2XAF - chains A and B; structure by X-ray diffraction, 3.25 A resolution.

[Chain A]
Molecule: Lysine-specific histone demethylase 1
From: Homo sapiens
Notes: EC 1.-.-.-
UniProtKB: O60341 (KDM1A_HUMAN); numbering as in UniProt (aligned over 1-852)
Amino-acid sequence (852 residues; numbered 1 to 852; the number before each row is that of its first residue):
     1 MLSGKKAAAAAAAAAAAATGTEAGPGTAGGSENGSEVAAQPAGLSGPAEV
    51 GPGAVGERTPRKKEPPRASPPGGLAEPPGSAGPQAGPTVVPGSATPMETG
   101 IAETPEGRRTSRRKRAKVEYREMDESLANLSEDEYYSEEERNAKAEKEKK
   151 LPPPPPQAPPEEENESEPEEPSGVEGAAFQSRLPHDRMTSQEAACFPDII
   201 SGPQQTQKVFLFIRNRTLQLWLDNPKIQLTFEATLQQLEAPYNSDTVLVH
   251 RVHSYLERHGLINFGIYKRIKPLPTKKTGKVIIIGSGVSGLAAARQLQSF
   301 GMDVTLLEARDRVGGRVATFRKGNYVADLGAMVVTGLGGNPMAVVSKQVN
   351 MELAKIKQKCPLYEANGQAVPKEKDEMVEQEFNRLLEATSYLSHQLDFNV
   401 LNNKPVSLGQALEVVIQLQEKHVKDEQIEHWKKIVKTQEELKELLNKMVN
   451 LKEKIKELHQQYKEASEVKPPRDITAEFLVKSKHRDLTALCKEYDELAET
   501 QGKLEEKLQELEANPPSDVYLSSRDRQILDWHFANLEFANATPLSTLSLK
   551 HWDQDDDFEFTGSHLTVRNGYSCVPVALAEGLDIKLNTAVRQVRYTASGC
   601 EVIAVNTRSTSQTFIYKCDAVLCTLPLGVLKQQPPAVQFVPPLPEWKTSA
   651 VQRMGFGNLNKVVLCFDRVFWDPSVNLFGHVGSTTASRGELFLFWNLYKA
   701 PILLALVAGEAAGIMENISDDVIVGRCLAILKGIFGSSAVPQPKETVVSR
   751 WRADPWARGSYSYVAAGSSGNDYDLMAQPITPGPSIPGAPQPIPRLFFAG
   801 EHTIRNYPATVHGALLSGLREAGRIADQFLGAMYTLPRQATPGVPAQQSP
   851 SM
Disordered / not traced: 1-170, 837-852
Residues lining bound ligands: FAD / 3-(4-bromophenyl)propanamide: Ile-284, Gly-285, Ser-286, Gly-287, Val-288, Ser-289, Gly-290, Leu-307, Glu-308, Ala-309, Arg-310, Gly-314, Gly-315, Arg-316, Val-317, Leu-329, Gly-330, Ala-331, Met-332, Val-333, Thr-335, Phe-538, Ala-539, Thr-588, Ala-589, Val-590, Thr-624, Leu-625, Pro-626, Val-629, Val-637, Leu-659, Lys-661, Trp-751, Trp-756, Ser-760, Tyr-761, Gly-800, Glu-801, Ala-809, Thr-810, Val-811, His-812, Ala-814

[Chain B]
Molecule: Rest corepressor 1
From: Homo sapiens
UniProtKB: Q9UKL0 (RCOR1_HUMAN); residues 1-482 here = UniProt positions 1-482
Amino-acid sequence (482 residues; row label = number of the first residue in the row):
     1 MVEKGPEVSGKRRGRNNAAASASAAAASAAASAACASPAATAASGAAASS
    51 ASAAAASAAAAPNNGQNKSLAAAAPNGNSSSNSWEEGSSGSSSDEEHGGG
   101 GMRVGPQYQAVVPDFDPAKLARRSQERDNLGMLVWSPNQNLSEAKLDEYI
   151 AIAKEKHGYNMEQALGMLFWHKHNIEKSLADLPNFTPFPDEWTVEDKVLF
   201 EQAFSFHGKTFHRIQQMLPDKSIASLVKFYYSWKKTRTKTSVMDRHARKQ
   251 KREREESEDELEEANGNNPIDIEVDQNKESKKEVPPTETVPQVKKEKHST
   301 QAKNRAKRKPPKGMFLSQEDVEAVSANATAATTVLRQLDMELVSVKRQIQ
   351 NIKQTNSALKEKLDGGIEPYRLPEVIQKCNARWTTEEQLLAVQAIRKYGR
   401 DFQAISDVIGNKSVVQVKNFFVNYRRRFNIDEVLQEWEAEHGKEETNGPS
   451 NQKPVKSPDNSIKMPEEEDEAPVLDVRYASAS
Disordered / not traced: 1-307, 441-482
Swiss-Prot annotation at these positions:
  - cross-link: Lys-297 (Glycyl lysine isopeptide (Lys-Gly) (interchain with G-Cter in SUMO2))

[How chain A and chain B interact]
Residue-residue contacts - 91 pairs, chain A then chain B:
  Glu-381(A) / Met-314(B)
  Arg-384(A) / Pro-311(B)
  Arg-384(A) / Lys-312(B)  hydrogen bond (side chain-backbone)
  Arg-384(A) / Gly-313(B)
  Arg-384(A) / Met-314(B)
  Glu-387(A) / Pro-311(B)
  Ala-388(A) / Met-314(B)  hydrophobic
  Tyr-391(A) / Arg-308(B)
  Tyr-391(A) / Lys-309(B)
  Tyr-391(A) / Pro-310(B)
  Tyr-391(A) / Leu-316(B)  hydrophobic
  Leu-392(A) / Leu-316(B)  hydrophobic
  Gln-395(A) / Arg-308(B)
  Leu-396(A) / Gln-318(B)
  Leu-401(A) / Ser-325(B)
  Val-414(A) / Val-321(B)  hydrophobic
  Val-415(A) / Leu-316(B)  hydrophobic
  Gln-417(A) / Val-324(B)
  Gln-417(A) / Ala-331(B)
  Leu-418(A) / Phe-315(B)
  Leu-418(A) / Val-321(B)  hydrophobic
  Leu-418(A) / Val-324(B)  hydrophobic
  Gln-419(A) / Gly-313(B)
  Gln-419(A) / Met-314(B)
  Gln-419(A) / Phe-315(B)  hydrogen bond (side chain-backbone)
  Gln-419(A) / Leu-316(B)
  Lys-421(A) / Asp-320(B)  salt bridge
  Lys-421(A) / Leu-335(B)
  His-422(A) / Phe-315(B)
  Lys-424(A) / Asp-339(B)  salt bridge
  Asp-425(A) / Leu-338(B)
  Gln-427(A) / Leu-342(B)
  Ile-428(A) / Leu-338(B)  hydrophobic
  Ile-428(A) / Glu-341(B)
  Ile-428(A) / Leu-342(B)
  Trp-431(A) / Ile-349(B)  hydrophobic
  Ile-434(A) / Ile-349(B)  hydrophobic
  Val-435(A) / Ile-349(B)  hydrophobic
  Gln-438(A) / Ile-352(B)
  Gln-438(A) / Lys-353(B)
  Gln-438(A) / Asn-356(B)
  Glu-439(A) / Ile-352(B)
  Leu-441(A) / Asn-356(B)
  Lys-442(A) / Ile-352(B)
  Lys-442(A) / Thr-355(B)
  Lys-442(A) / Asn-356(B)
  Leu-445(A) / Asn-356(B)
  Leu-445(A) / Leu-359(B)  hydrophobic
  Leu-445(A) / Lys-360(B)
  Asn-446(A) / Leu-359(B)
  Met-448(A) / Leu-363(B)  hydrophobic
  Val-449(A) / Lys-362(B)
  Val-449(A) / Leu-363(B)
  Lys-452(A) / Lys-362(B)
  Lys-452(A) / Leu-363(B)
  Lys-452(A) / Asp-364(B)  hydrogen bond (side chain-backbone)
  Lys-452(A) / Gly-366(B)  hydrogen bond (side chain-backbone)
  Ile-455(A) / Tyr-370(B)
  Lys-456(A) / Tyr-370(B)
  His-459(A) / Pro-369(B)
  His-459(A) / Tyr-370(B)
  Tyr-462(A) / Leu-372(B)  hydrophobic
  Ile-474(A) / Glu-386(B)
  Ile-474(A) / Leu-389(B)  hydrophobic
  Ile-474(A) / Gln-393(B)
  Thr-475(A) / Gln-393(B)
  Phe-478(A) / Leu-390(B)
  Phe-478(A) / Gln-393(B)
  Phe-478(A) / Ala-394(B)
  Phe-478(A) / Lys-397(B)
  Lys-481(A) / Leu-390(B)
  Lys-481(A) / Val-408(B)
  Ser-482(A) / Lys-397(B)
  Ser-482(A) / Tyr-398(B)
  His-484(A) / Leu-372(B)
  His-484(A) / Val-375(B)
  Arg-485(A) / Tyr-398(B)
  Arg-485(A) / Ala-404(B)
  Arg-485(A) / Asp-407(B)
  Arg-485(A) / Val-408(B)
  Asp-486(A) / Lys-397(B)
  Asp-486(A) / Tyr-398(B)  hydrogen bond
  Leu-487(A) / Tyr-370(B)
  Leu-487(A) / Leu-372(B)  hydrophobic
  Thr-488(A) / Leu-372(B)
  Cys-491(A) / Ile-367(B)  hydrophobic
  Tyr-494(A) / Leu-363(B)
  Tyr-494(A) / Gly-366(B)
  Tyr-494(A) / Ile-367(B)  hydrophobic
  Asp-495(A) / Arg-371(B)  salt bridge
  Glu-505(A) / Lys-360(B)  salt bridge
Interface residues without a listed pair, chain A (57 interface residues in all): Leu-385, Phe-398, Glu-420, Lys-432, Glu-477, Gln-501, Glu-512
Interface residues without a listed pair, chain B (54 interface residues in all): Val-334, Val-345, Lys-346, Gln-348, Gly-365, Pro-373, Asp-401

[In short]
The interface between chain A and chain B involves 57 residues on one side and 54 on the other, with 5
hydrogen bonds and 4 salt bridges. Polar pairs include Lys-421(A)/Asp-320(B), Lys-424(A)/Asp-339(B) and
Asp-495(A)/Arg-371(B). Bound to chain A: FAD / 3-(4-bromophenyl)propanamide.
Here chain A is Lysine-specific histone demethylase 1 and chain B is Rest corepressor 1, both from Homo
sapiens. Entry 2XAF (Crystal structure of LSD1-CoREST in complex with para-bromo-(+)-cis-2-
phenylcyclopropyl-1-amine) was determined by X-ray diffraction (same publication as 2XAG, 2XAH, 2XAJ, 2XAQ and
2XAS).
